PDB entry 6RYI | X-ray diffraction, 2.69 A resolution | chains A and F of the 4 polymer chains in the assembly

# Chain A
Name: Protein WUSCHEL
From: Arabidopsis thaliana
UniProtKB: Q9SB92 (WUS_ARATH); residue numbers follow UniProt; this construct covers 34-103
Amino-acid sequence (76 residues; each row starts with the number of its first residue):
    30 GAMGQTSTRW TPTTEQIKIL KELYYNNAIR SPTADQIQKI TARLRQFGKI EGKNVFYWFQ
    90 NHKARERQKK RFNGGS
Unresolved in the structure: 30-36, 96-105
Sequence notes: expression tag (30-33, 104-105)
From the paper describing this entry:
  - binding site for the 16-nt DNA strand (chain F): Arg38, Tyr86, Arg94
  - contacts within the chain: Lys82-Tyr86 (hydrophobic contact)
  - binding site for the 16-nt DNA strand: Arg38
  - mutagenesis - T35R, S36R: unchanged binding to TGAA probe
  - mutagenesis - R94K (40-fold): decreased binding to TGAA probe
  - mutagenesis - T35R, S36R, R94K: increased binding to TAAT probe

# Chain F
Molecule: 16-nt DNA strand
Sequence (16 nucleotides; row label = number of the first residue in the row):
     1 GTCGTCACGT GATGGG

# Chain A / chain F interface
Pairs across the interface - 7 pairs, chain A then chain F:
  Arg38(A) - DA7(F)  hydrogen bond to the base
  Arg38(A) - DC8(F)  hydrogen bond to the sugar
  Arg38(A) - DG9(F)  sugar contact
  Gln89(A) - DT2(F)  base contact
  Gln89(A) - DC3(F)  base contact
  Lys92(A) - DT2(F)  salt bridge to the phosphate
  Arg94(A) - DT5(F)  base contact
Also at the interface, not in a pair above, chain F (7 interface residues in all): DC6

# Summary
Chain A and chain F form an interface of 4 and 7 residues respectively, with 2 hydrogen bonds and 1 salt
bridge. Polar pairs include Arg38(A)-DA7(F), Arg38(A)-DC8(F) and Lys92(A)-DT2(F). From the paper: a binding
site for the 16-nt DNA strand (chain F) at Arg38(A), Tyr86(A) and Arg94(A); T35R, S36R and R94K of chain A
increase binding to TAAT probe.
Here chain A is Protein WUSCHEL (Arabidopsis thaliana) and chain F is a 16-nt DNA strand. Entry 6RYI (WUS-HD
bound to G-Box DNA) was determined by X-ray diffraction together with 6RY3, 6RYD and 6RYL from the same study.
